Entry 1Y3I (X-ray diffraction, 2.60 A resolution); this record covers chains A and B.

== Chain A (and B) ==
Name: Inorganic polyphosphate/ATP-NAD kinase
Organism: Mycobacterium tuberculosis
Notes: EC 2.7.1.23; chain B of this document is another copy of the same molecule, construct and numbering; everything in this record applies to it too
UniProtKB: P0A5S6 (PPNK_MYCTU); residue numbers follow UniProt; this construct covers 1-307
Sequence (307 residues; each row starts with the number of its first residue):
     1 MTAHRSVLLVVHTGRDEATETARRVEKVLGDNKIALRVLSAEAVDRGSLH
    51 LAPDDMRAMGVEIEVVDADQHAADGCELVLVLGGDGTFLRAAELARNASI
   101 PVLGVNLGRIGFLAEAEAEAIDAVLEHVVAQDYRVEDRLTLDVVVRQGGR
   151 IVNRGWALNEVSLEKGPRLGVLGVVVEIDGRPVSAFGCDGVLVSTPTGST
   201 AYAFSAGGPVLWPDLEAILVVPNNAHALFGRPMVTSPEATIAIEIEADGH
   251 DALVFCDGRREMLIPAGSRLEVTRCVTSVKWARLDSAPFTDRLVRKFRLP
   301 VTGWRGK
Not modelled in the structure: 1-6, 13-77, 303-307
Small-molecule neighbours: NAD (nicotinamide-adenine-dinucleotide): Asp85, Gly86, Leu89, Arg109, Ile110, Gly111, Phe112, Leu113, Asn159, Glu160, Lys165, Gly170, Val171, Cys188, Asp189, Thr197, Gly198, Thr200, Ala201, Tyr202, Ser205, Asn224, His226, Asp257, Gly258

== Chain A / chain B interface ==
Pairs across the interface - 67 pairs, chain A then chain B:
  Val175(A) - Val301(B)
  Val175(A) - Thr302(B)
  Ile178(A) - Thr290(B)  hydrogen bond (backbone-side chain)
  Asp179(A) - Trp212(B)  hydrogen bond
  Asp179(A) - Pro288(B)
  Asp179(A) - Thr290(B)  hydrogen bond
  Arg181(A) - Thr290(B)
  Arg181(A) - Asp291(B)  salt bridge
  Pro182(A) - Val301(B)
  Val183(A) - Leu299(B)
  Val183(A) - Val301(B)
  Ser184(A) - Pro300(B)
  Ser184(A) - Val301(B)
  Ala185(A) - Pro300(B)  hydrogen bond (backbone-backbone)
  Ala185(A) - Val301(B)
  Ala185(A) - Thr302(B)
  Phe204(A) - Phe229(B)  hydrophobic
  Phe204(A) - Arg231(B)  hydrogen bond (backbone-side chain)
  Gly208(A) - Arg231(B)  hydrogen bond (backbone-side chain)
  Pro209(A) - Arg231(B)
  Pro209(A) - Pro232(B)
  Val210(A) - Arg231(B)
  Val210(A) - Pro232(B)  hydrogen bond (backbone-backbone)
  Val210(A) - Met233(B)
  Val210(A) - Val234(B)  hydrogen bond (backbone-backbone)
  Leu211(A) - Val234(B)  hydrophobic
  Trp212(A) - Ile178(B)  hydrophobic
  Trp212(A) - Met233(B)  hydrophobic
  Trp212(A) - Val234(B)  hydrogen bond (backbone-backbone)
  Trp212(A) - Thr235(B)
  Trp212(A) - Ser236(B)
  Asp214(A) - Ser236(B)  hydrogen bond
  Leu215(A) - Glu216(B)
  Leu215(A) - Val234(B)
  Leu215(A) - Ser236(B)
  Ala217(A) - Leu215(B)  hydrophobic
  Phe229(A) - Phe204(B)  hydrophobic
  Phe229(A) - Leu299(B)  hydrophobic
  Arg231(A) - Phe204(B)  hydrogen bond (side chain-backbone)
  Arg231(A) - Gly207(B)
  Arg231(A) - Gly208(B)  hydrogen bond (side chain-backbone)
  Pro232(A) - Pro209(B)
  Pro232(A) - Val210(B)  hydrogen bond (backbone-backbone)
  Met233(A) - Val210(B)
  Val234(A) - Val210(B)  hydrogen bond (backbone-backbone)
  Val234(A) - Leu211(B)  hydrophobic
  Val234(A) - Trp212(B)  hydrogen bond (backbone-backbone)
  Val234(A) - Leu215(B)  hydrophobic
  Thr235(A) - Leu215(B)
  Ser236(A) - Trp212(B)
  Ser236(A) - Asp214(B)  hydrogen bond
  Ser236(A) - Leu215(B)
  Glu238(A) - Asp214(B)
  Pro288(A) - Asp179(B)
  Pro288(A) - Arg181(B)
  Thr290(A) - Ile178(B)  hydrogen bond (side chain-backbone)
  Thr290(A) - Arg181(B)
  Thr290(A) - Val183(B)
  Asp291(A) - Arg181(B)  salt bridge
  Leu293(A) - Val183(B)  hydrophobic
  Leu293(A) - Met233(B)  hydrophobic
  Leu299(A) - Val183(B)
  Leu299(A) - Phe229(B)  hydrophobic
  Leu299(A) - Met233(B)  hydrophobic
  Val301(A) - Pro182(B)
  Val301(A) - Val183(B)
  Val301(A) - Ala185(B)
Other interface residues (no listed pair), chain A (35 interface residues in all): Gly207, Pro237, Pro300, Thr302
Other interface residues (no listed pair), chain B (36 interface residues in all): Ser184, Ala217, Pro237, Phe289, Leu293, Val294

== Overview ==
35 residues of chain A and 36 residues of chain B are in contact; the contacts include 17 hydrogen bonds and 2
salt bridges. Polar pairs include Arg181(A)-Asp291(B), Ile178(A)-Thr290(B) and Asp179(A)-Trp212(B). Ligands of
chain A: NAD.
Chain A and chain B are both Inorganic polyphosphate/ATP-NAD kinase (Mycobacterium tuberculosis); the
structure, Crystal Structure of Mycobacterium tuberculosis NAD kinase-NAD complex, was determined by X-ray
diffraction (same publication as 1Y3H).
